Entry 5N6Q (X-ray diffraction, 2.20 A resolution); this record covers chains A and B.

# Chain A (and B)
Molecule: NADH:flavin oxidoreductase
From: Pseudomonas putida
Notes: chain B of this document is another copy of the same molecule, construct and numbering; everything in this record applies to it too
Reference sequence: Q9R9V9 (Q9R9V9_PSEPU); residue numbers follow UniProt; this construct covers 1-363
Chain sequence (371 residues; numbered 1 to 371; the number before each row is that of its first residue):
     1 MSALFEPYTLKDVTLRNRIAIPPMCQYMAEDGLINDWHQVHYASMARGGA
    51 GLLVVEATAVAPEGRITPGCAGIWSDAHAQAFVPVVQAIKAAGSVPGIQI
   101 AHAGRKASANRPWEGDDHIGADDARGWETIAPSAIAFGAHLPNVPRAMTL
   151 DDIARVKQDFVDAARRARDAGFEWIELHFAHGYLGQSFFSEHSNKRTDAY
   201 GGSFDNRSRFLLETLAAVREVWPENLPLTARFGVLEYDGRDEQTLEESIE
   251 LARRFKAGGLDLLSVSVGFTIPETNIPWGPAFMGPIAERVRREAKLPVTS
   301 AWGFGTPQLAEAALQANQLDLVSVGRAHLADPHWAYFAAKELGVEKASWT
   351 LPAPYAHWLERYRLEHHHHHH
Disordered / not traced: 1, 120-122, 361-371 (chain B: 1, 121-122, 361-371)
Sequence notes: expression tag (364-371)
Small-molecule neighbours:
  - 2-Phenylacrylic acid (8OZ): Cys25, Tyr27, Ala57, Ile66, His178, His181, Tyr183
  - FMN (flavin mononucleotide): Pro22, Pro23, Met24, Cys25, Glu56, Ala57, Gln99, His178, His181, Arg231, Ala301, Trp302, Gly303, Ser323, Val324, Gly325, Arg326, Leu329
What the authors report for this chain:
  - conformationally variable residues (side-chain flip): Trp358
  - binding site for 2-Phenylacrylic acid: Tyr27, His178, His181, Tyr183, Trp358
  - specificity-determining residues: Tyr27 (proposed by the authors, not directly observed)

# Interface between chain A and chain B
Residue-residue contacts - 58 pairs, chain A then chain B:
  Gln26(A) with Pro354(B); Tyr355(B)
  Tyr27(A) with Trp358(B), hydrophobic
  Met28(A) with Pro354(B), hydrophobic
  Asp36(A) with Arg47(B), hydrogen bond (backbone-side chain)
  Trp37(A) with Arg47(B), hydrogen bond (backbone-side chain); Pro352(B), hydrophobic; Pro354(B), hydrophobic; Tyr355(B)
  Val40(A) with Ala43(B), hydrophobic; Ser44(B); Arg47(B)
  His41(A) with Arg47(B); Tyr355(B), hydrogen bond
  Ala43(A) with Val40(B), hydrophobic
  Ser44(A) with Val40(B); Ser44(B), hydrogen bond
  Arg47(A) with Asp36(B), hydrogen bond (side chain-backbone); Trp37(B), hydrogen bond (side chain-backbone); Val40(B); His41(B)
  Pro112(A) with His357(B), hydrogen bond (backbone-side chain); Trp358(B), hydrophobic
  Trp113(A) with Ala353(B); Pro354(B), hydrophobic; His357(B); Trp358(B)
  Arg326(A) with Trp358(B); Leu359(B)
  Leu329(A) with His333(B), hydrogen bond (backbone-side chain); Tyr355(B), hydrophobic
  Ala330(A) with Asp331(B); His333(B), hydrogen bond (backbone-side chain); Tyr336(B), hydrophobic; Leu359(B), hydrophobic
  Asp331(A) with Asp331(B)
  Pro332(A) with His333(B)
  His333(A) with Leu329(B), hydrogen bond (side chain-backbone); Ala330(B), hydrogen bond (side chain-backbone); Pro332(B)
  Tyr336(A) with Ala330(B), hydrophobic
  Pro352(A) with Trp37(B), hydrophobic
  Ala353(A) with Trp113(B)
  Pro354(A) with Gln26(B); Met28(B), hydrophobic; Trp37(B), hydrophobic; Trp113(B), hydrophobic
  Tyr355(A) with Gln26(B); Trp37(B); His41(B), hydrogen bond; Leu329(B), hydrophobic
  His357(A) with Pro112(B), hydrogen bond (side chain-backbone); Trp113(B)
  Trp358(A) with Tyr27(B), hydrophobic; Pro112(B), hydrophobic; Arg326(B)
  Leu359(A) with Arg326(B); Ala330(B), hydrophobic
Interface residues without a listed pair, chain A (27 interface residues in all): Leu351
Interface residues without a listed pair, chain B (27 interface residues in all): Leu351

# In short
The chain A/chain B interface involves 27 residues from each chain; the contacts include 13 hydrogen bonds.
Among the polar pairs are Asp36(A)-Arg47(B), Trp37(A)-Arg47(B) and His41(A)-Tyr355(B). Ligands of chain A:
2-Phenylacrylic acid and flavin mononucleotide. From the paper: a binding site for 2-Phenylacrylic acid at
Tyr27(A), His178(A) and His181(A) among others; the specificity determinant Tyr27(A).
Chain A and chain B are both NADH:flavin oxidoreductase (Pseudomonas putida); the structure, Xenobiotic
reductase A (XenA) from Pseudomonas putida in complex with 2-phenylacrylic acid, was determined by X-ray
diffraction together with 5N6G from the same study.
